PDB entry 2IFW | X-ray diffraction, 2.30 A resolution | chains A and C

# Chain A
Molecule: Scytalidopepsin B
Organism: Scytalidium lignicola
Notes: EC 3.4.23.32
Reference sequence: P15369 (PRTB_SCYLI); residues 1-206 here correspond to UniProt positions 55-260 (UniProt number = residue number + 54)
Amino-acid sequence (206 residues; numbered 1 to 206; the number before each row is that of its first residue):
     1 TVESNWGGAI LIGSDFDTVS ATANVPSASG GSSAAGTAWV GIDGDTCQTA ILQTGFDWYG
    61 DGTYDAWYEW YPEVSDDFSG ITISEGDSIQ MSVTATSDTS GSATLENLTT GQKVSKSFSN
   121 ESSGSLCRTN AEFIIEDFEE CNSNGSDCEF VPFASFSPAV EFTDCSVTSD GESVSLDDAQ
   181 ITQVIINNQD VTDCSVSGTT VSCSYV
Disulfides: Cys47-Cys127, Cys141-Cys148, Cys194-Cys203
Swiss-Prot annotation at these positions:
  - active site: Glu136 (Proton acceptor)
  - site: Gln53 (Transition state stabilizer)

# Chain C
Molecule: Heptapeptide
Amino-acid sequence (7 residues; row label = number of the first residue in the row):
   501 XFKFFLR
Modified positions: ACE (acetyl group) at position 501; Phe505 (3-hydroxy-4-amino-5-phenylpentanoic acid; PSA); Arg507 (arginineamide; AAR)

# Interface between chain A and chain C
Contacting residue pairs - 47 pairs, chain A then chain C:
  Asn5(A) with Leu506(C), hydrogen bond (side chain-backbone); Arg507(C)
  Trp6(A) with Phe505(C), hydrogen bond (side chain-backbone); Leu506(C); Arg507(C)
  Ile10(A) with Arg507(C)
  Thr37(A) with Phe505(C)
  Gly44(A) with Leu506(C); Arg507(C), hydrogen bond (backbone-backbone)
  Asp45(A) with Arg507(C)
  Gln48(A) with Leu506(C)
  Ile51(A) with Phe505(C); Leu506(C), hydrophobic
  Gln53(A) with Phe505(C)
  Asp57(A) with Lys503(C), salt bridge
  Tyr59(A) with Lys503(C)
  Asp65(A) with Lys503(C), salt bridge
  Trp67(A) with Phe505(C)
  Glu69(A) with Phe504(C); Phe505(C), hydrogen bond (side chain-backbone)
  Tyr71(A) with Phe505(C); Leu506(C)
  Pro72(A) with Phe504(C)
  Glu73(A) with Phe504(C)
  Val74(A) with Phe502(C), hydrophobic; Lys503(C); Phe504(C), hydrophobic
  Ser75(A) with Lys503(C), hydrogen bond (side chain-backbone); Phe505(C)
  Asp77(A) with Lys503(C), salt bridge
  Glu136(A) with Phe505(C); Leu506(C)
  Phe138(A) with Lys503(C); Phe504(C); Phe505(C)
  Glu139(A) with Phe502(C); Lys503(C); Phe504(C), hydrogen bond (backbone-backbone)
  Glu140(A) with ACE_501(C); Phe502(C)
  Cys141(A) with ACE_501(C); Phe502(C), hydrogen bond (backbone-backbone); Phe504(C), hydrophobic
  Asn142(A) with Phe502(C)
  Ser143(A) with Phe502(C)
  Gly145(A) with Phe504(C)
  Thr182(A) with Arg507(C)
Interface residues without a listed pair, chain A (32 interface residues in all): Ser4, Trp39, Asn144

# In short
Chain A and chain C form an interface of 32 and 7 residues respectively, with 7 hydrogen bonds and 3 salt
bridges. Among the polar pairs are Asp57(A)-Lys503(C), Asp65(A)-Lys503(C) and Asp77(A)-Lys503(C). Curated
annotation (UniProt) lists active-site residue Glu136(A) on chain A.
Chain A is Scytalidopepsin B (Scytalidium lignicola) and chain C is Heptapeptide; the structure, Crystal
structure of scytalido-glutamic peptidase with a transition state analog inhibitor, was determined by X-ray
diffraction (same publication as 2IFR).
